Entry 8E5K (electron microscopy, 4.20 A resolution (low resolution: residue-level contacts below are approximate; hydrogen-bond / salt-bridge calls are withheld)); this record covers chains 6 and A of the 9 polymer chains in the assembly.

== Chain 6 ==
Molecule: T DNA
Sequence (60 nucleotides; each row starts with the number of its first residue):
     2 CCCTGTCTGG CGTCCTCTCA CCTATGATCA TGACGGTCGT CAGTGTGTAG ATGATTAGTT
Disordered / not traced: 39-61

== Chain A ==
Protein: DNA-directed RNA polymerase subunit beta
Organism: Escherichia coli
Notes: EC 2.7.7.6
Reference sequence: P0A8V4 (RPOB_ECO57); residue numbers follow UniProt; this construct covers 1-1342
Amino-acid sequence (1342 residues; numbered 1 to 1342; the number before each row is that of its first residue):
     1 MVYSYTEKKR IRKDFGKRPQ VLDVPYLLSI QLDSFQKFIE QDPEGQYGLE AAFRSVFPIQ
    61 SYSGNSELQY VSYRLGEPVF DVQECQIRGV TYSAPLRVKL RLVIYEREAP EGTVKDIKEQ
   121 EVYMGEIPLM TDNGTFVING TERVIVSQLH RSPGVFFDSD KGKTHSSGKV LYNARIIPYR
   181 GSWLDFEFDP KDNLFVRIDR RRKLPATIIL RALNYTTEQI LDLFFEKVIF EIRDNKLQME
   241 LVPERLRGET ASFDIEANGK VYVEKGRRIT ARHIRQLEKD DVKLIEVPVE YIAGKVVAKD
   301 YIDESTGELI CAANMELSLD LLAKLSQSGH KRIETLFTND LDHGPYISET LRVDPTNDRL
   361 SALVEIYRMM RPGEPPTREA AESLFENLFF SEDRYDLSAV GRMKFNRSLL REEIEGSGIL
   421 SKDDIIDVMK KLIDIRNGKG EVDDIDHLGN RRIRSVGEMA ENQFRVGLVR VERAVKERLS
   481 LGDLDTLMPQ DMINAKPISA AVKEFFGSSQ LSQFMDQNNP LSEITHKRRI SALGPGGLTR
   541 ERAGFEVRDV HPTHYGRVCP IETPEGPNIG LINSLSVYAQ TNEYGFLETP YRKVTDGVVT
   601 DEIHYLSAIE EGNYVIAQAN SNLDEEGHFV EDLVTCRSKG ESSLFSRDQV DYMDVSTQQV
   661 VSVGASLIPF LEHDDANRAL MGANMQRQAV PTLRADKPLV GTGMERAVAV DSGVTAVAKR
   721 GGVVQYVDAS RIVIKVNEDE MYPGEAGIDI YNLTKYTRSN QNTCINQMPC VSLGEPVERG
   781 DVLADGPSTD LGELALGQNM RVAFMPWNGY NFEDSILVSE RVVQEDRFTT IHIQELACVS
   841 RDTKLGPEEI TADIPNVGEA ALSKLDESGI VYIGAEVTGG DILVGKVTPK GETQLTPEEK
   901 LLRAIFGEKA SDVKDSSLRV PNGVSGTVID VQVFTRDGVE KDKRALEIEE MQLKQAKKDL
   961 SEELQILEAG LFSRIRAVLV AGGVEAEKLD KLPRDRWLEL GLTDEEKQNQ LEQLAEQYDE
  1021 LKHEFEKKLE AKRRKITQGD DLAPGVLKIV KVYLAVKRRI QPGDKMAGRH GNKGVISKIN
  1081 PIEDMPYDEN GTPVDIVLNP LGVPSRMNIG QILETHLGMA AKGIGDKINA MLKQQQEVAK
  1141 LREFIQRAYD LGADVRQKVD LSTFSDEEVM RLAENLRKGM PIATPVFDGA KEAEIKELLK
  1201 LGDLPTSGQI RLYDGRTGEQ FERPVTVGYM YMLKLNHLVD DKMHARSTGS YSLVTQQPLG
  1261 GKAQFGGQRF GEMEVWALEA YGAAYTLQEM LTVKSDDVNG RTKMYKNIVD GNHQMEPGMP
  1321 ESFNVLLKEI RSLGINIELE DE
Disordered / not traced: 1, 1342
Swiss-Prot annotation at these positions:
  - modified residue (N6-acetyllysine): Lys-1022, Lys-1200

== Interface between chain 6 and chain A ==
Pairs across the interface (11):
  DG6(6) / His-165(A)
  DT7(6) / Asp-189(A)
  DC16(6) / Arg-1269(A)
  DT17(6) / Arg-1269(A)
  DC18(6) / Gly-1261(A)
  DC18(6) / Lys-1262(A)
  DA21(6) / Thr-141(A)
  DC22(6) / Asn-139(A)
  DC22(6) / Arg-143(A)
  DC22(6) / Gly-507(A)
  DC22(6) / Ser-508(A)
Also at the interface, not in a pair above, chain 6 (9 interface residues in all): DC15, DC20
Also at the interface, not in a pair above, chain A (15 interface residues in all): Ile-138, Phe-514, Gln-1268, Gly-1271, Met-1273

== Overview ==
9 residues of chain 6 and 15 residues of chain A are in contact.
Here chain 6 is T DNA and chain A is DNA-directed RNA polymerase subunit beta (Escherichia coli). Entry 8E5K
(Escherichia coli Rho-dependent transcription pre-termination complex containing 21 nt long RNA spacer,
Mg-ADP-BeF3, and NusG; TEC ...) was determined by electron microscopy together with 8E3F, 8E3H, 8E5L, 8E5O,
8E5P, 8E6W and 3 further entries from the same study.
